Entry 9EOJ (electron microscopy, 17.00 A resolution (very low resolution: no residue pairs are listed; an interface is given only as per-side residue counts)); this record covers chains B and S of the 30 polymer chains in the assembly.

== Chain B ==
Protein: Mitotic-spindle organizing protein 1
From: Xenopus laevis
UniProtKB: Q5U4M5 (MZT1_XENLA); residues 1-72 here = UniProt positions 1-72
Chain sequence (72 residues; each row starts with the number of its first residue):
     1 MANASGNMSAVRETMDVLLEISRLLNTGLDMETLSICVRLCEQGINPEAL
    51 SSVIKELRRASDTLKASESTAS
Unresolved in the structure: 1-12, 69-72

== Chain S ==
Protein: Gamma-tubulin complex component 6
From: Xenopus laevis
UniProtKB: A0A974HT83 (A0A974HT83_XENLA); residue numbers follow UniProt; this construct covers 1-1698
Chain sequence (1698 residues; row label = number of the first residue in the row):
     1 MDSITKLFGDLCESHMVGFPWRTALNSRKHSKNRTKQTLKKLAYDTLFVH
    51 LFQDEARKLQPNCTRLPVKNKIIMLSFNLRICGMSSEADRLEELVEYLEQ
   101 SNGIQISDLHAVLELLVELSGTGPPQLLPPKRDYFKNNKYVGRNVKYQGY
   151 DYYDVQVFEADLGTTVAYQELEISTTIQRTLQIMEAAPGTGLPALSFFSQ
   201 NDLSTDKFEKETRGSLFGALVHSRTNDMDIKLDMPPVPENADLSGLAIKV
   251 PQSIDQSEDEGFQSASNMTPDSQSEPSMTPDIDVWEAVLTYGPSKRRCWE
   301 RIGCPPGKREEPYVTEAGREAFDKLYKLHEGGLQILSATTLQPQLVLLEE
   351 TDLVKAVLNVLIGVVSSTFSYNQALQSFAVKQGVYISGTSPDNVSSLLTQ
   401 VAEYGTYYTRLSHFSLLTVLDSSHSNGLVFQAFTSGLRKYLQYYRACVLS
   451 TPASLTLLTISFLFRKLGRQLRYLAELCCIGTLVTSATRGISTAFPTGVK
   501 LLSYLYKEALENSSNENYPVLLSLLKTSCEPYTRFIYDWVYSGVFRDVCG
   551 EFMIQVNEDYLGFRDKRYWTHGYVLISKEVEDCVPVFLKHVANEIYICGK
   601 TINLLKLCCPKHYICWSDIPVPRISVTFSLEELKEMEKDCAVYVARMERI
   651 ARHSCISKEQKALQTEIARQELIIQARETTEKVFETFKDRKLAEKLSLDT
   701 KKRELFQKLKDQYEKEQERRLTTKQEEADDDFSYAREIRDREKRLKALEE
   751 ELELKTRQELIEHYSRLSEEATRKEQRALWKLQRHKLETIRLKFFLEEQK
   801 RMQDLVANFPVDICEENLGVLPDGEISHQTDNTNDAGLGNIENEKSVPEQ
   851 HALHNNNDEVYTAQNCISKSESLCVDVTLPTENVHSQTSNASVLGVPSFD
   901 SNLCTPDVDIIDFLPTLPSENQEVAVVQSLVDDALISIGSDLNTDTKDKE
   951 SLCALKSDLQESSTGSEYDFKTILKPIACTQVSQGHIKIGEYSSNVQPAR
  1001 PRWSTHGHSSDSNIKIGNYVSDINVHQPKHSQHGHSSDSNINISDHMSDV
  1051 EPRLPRLNLHGHISTGHIKVGEYASDVEPSTPRHSVHGHASQGNIKIGEN
  1101 VSDVKLSRPRWNIHGHVSDANIKIGENTSEIAPLRPRWNIHGHASQSHIK
  1151 IGELVSDIEPSQPRRTPFGHPSQSSIPIGDQPVEKYAQKSESEVHSSNST
  1201 IQHLLYSNIPDKNKDTGGTLTDSPVPVPDQGNSNDDTEKRSSTLEQRVQA
  1251 ADSVCDGEASPNTAQSLPCMSDTLDFGTNGEENVGNDDHTWEKQQEYLKG
  1301 LAEKYCLEKYQDSYELMSHPPVLHLYSNVMPNRFSFPTDSDIKSATDETT
  1351 VQLIELLSLPVLMKYSVTAPMVSHVYLVNKAIVDYYFVELKMERHFEAMR
  1401 HFLLMEDGEFAQSLSDMLFEKLGSGQTPSELLNPLVLNSILNKALQYSLH
  1451 GDSSLASNLTFALKYLPEVFTPTAPDALSCLELKYKVDWPLNIVITDTCM
  1501 NKYSRIFSFLLQLKHMVWTLRDVWFHLKRTALVNQASNSVQYRQLQLYRH
  1551 EMQHFVKVIQGYIANQILHVTWCEFRNKLSAVSNLEEIYKTHADYLNKAL
  1601 FRGLLTEKAAPLMNIIHSIFSLILKFRLQLISQSWICDTGKQMAVHPNFG
  1651 LMQQSYNTFKYYSDFLFEVVSKLVNRGYQPHLEDFLLRINFNSYYKQS
Unresolved in the structure: 1-2, 20-30, 53-66, 101-109, 122-341, 480-493, 609-1357, 1633-1647, 1696-1698
Sequence notes: conflict D392 (Glu in A0A974HT83), V394 (Ile in A0A974HT83)

== Interface between chain B and chain S ==
At this resolution (17 A) residue pairs are not listed: 39 residues of chain B and 38 of chain S lie at the interface.

== Overview ==
The interface between chain B and chain S involves 39 residues on one side and 38 on the other.
Here chain B is Mitotic-spindle organizing protein 1 and chain S is Gamma-tubulin complex component 6, both
from Xenopus laevis. Entry 9EOJ (Vertebrate microtubule-capping gamma-tubulin ring complex) was determined by
electron microscopy (same publication as 9EOK).
